PDB entry 7VEA | electron microscopy, 3.70 A resolution | chains aC and aD of the 90 polymer chains in the assembly

Chain aC:
Name: Allophycocyanin alpha chain
From: Thermosynechococcus vestitus BP-1
Reference sequence: P50030 (PHAA_THEEB); numbering as in UniProt (aligned over 1-161)
Sequence (161 residues; each row starts with the number of its first residue):
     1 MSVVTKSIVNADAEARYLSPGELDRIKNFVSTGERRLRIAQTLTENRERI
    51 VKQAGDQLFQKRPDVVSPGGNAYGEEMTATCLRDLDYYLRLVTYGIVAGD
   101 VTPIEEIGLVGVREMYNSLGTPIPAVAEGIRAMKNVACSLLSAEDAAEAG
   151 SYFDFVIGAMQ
Not modelled in the structure: 1-2
Covalently attached groups: phycocyanobilin (CYC) linked to Cys81
Residues lining bound ligands: phycocyanobilin (CYC): Leu58, Val65, Asn71, Ala72, Met77, Thr80, Asp84, Leu85, Tyr87, Leu91, Ile107, Gly108, Met115, Tyr116, Leu119, Thr121, Pro122, Ala125, Val126

Chain aD:
Name: Allophycocyanin beta chain
From: Thermosynechococcus vestitus BP-1
Reference sequence: P50031 (APCB_THEEB); the author numbering skips numbers that UniProt does not, so the offset changes along the chain: 1-71 = UniProt 1-71; 75-150 = UniProt 72-147; 161-174 = UniProt 148-161
Sequence (161 residues; row label = number of the first residue in the row; note: 13 numbers in that range are skipped by the numbering (no residue carries them; nothing is unmodelled there)):
     1 MQDAITAVINASDVQGKYLDTAAMEKLKAYFATGELRVRAASVISANAAN
    51 IVKEAVAKSLLYSDITRPGGN
    75 MYTTRRYAACIRDLDYYLRYATYAMLAGDPSILDERVLNGLKETYNSLGV
   125 PIAATVQAIQAMKEVTASLVGADAGK
   161 EMGIYFDYICSGLS
Not modelled in the structure: 1
Modified residues: Asn71 (N-methyl asparagine; MEN)
Covalently attached groups: covalent link Asn71-Met75; phycocyanobilin (CYC) linked to Cys84
Residues lining bound ligands:
  - phycocyanobilin (CYC), molecule 1: Leu61, Tyr62, Thr66, Tyr76, Thr77, Thr78
  - phycocyanobilin (CYC), molecule 2: Ile65, Gly70, Asn71, Met75, Arg80, Ala83, Arg86, Asp87, Leu88, Tyr90, Tyr91, Tyr94, Arg110, Val111, Leu115, Thr118, Tyr119, Leu122, Val124, Pro125, Ala128, Thr129
Reported in the primary citation:
  - binding site for phycocyanobilin: Cys84, Tyr90

Chain aC / chain aD interface:
Pairs across the interface - 32 pairs, chain aC then chain aD:
  Thr5(aC) - Gln2(aD)
  Thr5(aC) - Asp3(aD)
  Asp12(aC) - Tyr94(aD)  hydrogen bond
  Asp12(aC) - Tyr97(aD)
  Asp12(aC) - Arg110(aD)  salt bridge
  Ala15(aC) - Arg93(aD)  hydrogen bond (backbone-side chain)
  Arg16(aC) - Tyr97(aD)  hydrogen bond (backbone-side chain)
  Tyr17(aC) - Ser45(aD)
  Tyr17(aC) - Ala48(aD)
  Tyr17(aC) - Asp89(aD)
  Tyr17(aC) - Leu92(aD)
  Tyr17(aC) - Arg93(aD)
  Tyr17(aC) - Thr96(aD)
  Tyr17(aC) - Tyr97(aD)  hydrogen bond (backbone-side chain)
  Leu23(aC) - Val38(aD)
  Leu23(aC) - Ser42(aD)
  Leu23(aC) - Leu100(aD)  hydrophobic
  Ile26(aC) - Val38(aD)  hydrophobic
  Lys27(aC) - Arg39(aD)
  Phe29(aC) - Phe31(aD)  hydrophobic
  Leu37(aC) - Lys28(aD)
  Ala40(aC) - Met24(aD)  hydrophobic
  Asp86(aC) - Tyr18(aD)  hydrogen bond (backbone-side chain)
  Leu89(aC) - Tyr18(aD)
  Arg90(aC) - Tyr18(aD)  hydrogen bond (backbone-side chain)
  Thr93(aC) - Tyr18(aD)
  Tyr94(aC) - Ser12(aD)
  Tyr94(aC) - Asp13(aD)
  Tyr94(aC) - Lys17(aD)  hydrogen bond (side chain-backbone)
  Tyr94(aC) - Tyr18(aD)
  Tyr94(aC) - Leu19(aD)
  Pro103(aC) - Ile9(aD)  hydrophobic
Other interface residues (no listed pair), chain aC (23 interface residues in all): Val9, Val30, Arg47, Val97, Ala98, Ile107
Other interface residues (no listed pair), chain aD (28 interface residues in all): Ile5, Glu35, Ala41, Tyr90

Overview:
Chain aC and chain aD form an interface of 23 and 28 residues respectively; the contacts include 7 hydrogen
bonds and 1 salt bridge. Among the polar pairs are Asp12(aC)-Arg110(aD), Asp12(aC)-Tyr94(aD) and
Ala15(aC)-Arg93(aD). Chain aD binds phycocyanobilin. Covalently linked phycocyanobilin: at Cys81(aC). From the
paper: a binding site for phycocyanobilin at Cys84(aD) and Tyr90(aD).
Here chain aC is Allophycocyanin alpha chain and chain aD is Allophycocyanin beta chain, both from
Thermosynechococcus vestitus BP-1. Entry 7VEA (Pentacylindrical allophycocyanin core from Thermosynechococcus
vulcanus) was determined by electron microscopy.
